PDB entry 7QVM | electron microscopy, 3.25 A resolution | chains B and G of the 6 polymer chains in the assembly

[Chain B]
Name: Guanine nucleotide-binding protein G(I)/G(S)/G(T) subunit beta-1
Source organism: Homo sapiens
Reference sequence: P62873 (GBB1_HUMAN); numbering as in UniProt (aligned over 2-340)
Amino-acid sequence (354 residues; row label = number of the first residue in the row; numbers below 1 keep their minus sign (Met-13 is residue -13)):
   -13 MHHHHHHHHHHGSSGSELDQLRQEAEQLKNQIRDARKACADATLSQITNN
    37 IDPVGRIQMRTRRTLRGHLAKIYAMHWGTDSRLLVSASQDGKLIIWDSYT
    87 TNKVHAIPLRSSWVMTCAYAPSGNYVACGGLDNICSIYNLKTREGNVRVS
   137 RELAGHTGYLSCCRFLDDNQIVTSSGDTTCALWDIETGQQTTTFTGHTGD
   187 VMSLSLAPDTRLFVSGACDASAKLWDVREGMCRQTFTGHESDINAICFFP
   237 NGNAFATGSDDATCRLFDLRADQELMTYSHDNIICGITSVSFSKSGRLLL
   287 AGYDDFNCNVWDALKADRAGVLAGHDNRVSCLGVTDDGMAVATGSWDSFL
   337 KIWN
Disordered / not traced: -13 to 2
Construct notes: initiating methionine (-13); expression tag (-12 to 1)
Curated features (UniProtKB/Swiss-Prot):
  - modified residue: Ser2 (N-acetylserine), His266 (Phosphohistidine)
  - natural variant: Leu30 (L30F: In MRD42; uncertain significance), Arg52 (R52G: In MRD42), Gly64 (G64V: In MRD42), Asp76 (D76E: In MRD42; D76G: In MRD42), Gly77 (G77S: In MRD42), Lys78 (K78R: In MRD42), Ile80 (I80N: In MRD42; I80T: In MRD42), His91 (H91R: In MRD42; uncertain significance), Ala92 (A92T: In MRD42), Pro94 (P94S: In MRD42), Leu95 (L95P: In MRD42), Arg96 (R96L: In MRD42), 5 further natural variant entries in UniProt

[Chain G]
Name: Guanine nucleotide-binding protein G(I)/G(S)/G(O) subunit gamma-2
Source organism: Homo sapiens
Reference sequence: P59768 (GBG2_HUMAN); residue numbers follow UniProt; this construct covers 1-71
Amino-acid sequence (71 residues; each row starts with the number of its first residue):
     1 MASNNTASIAQARKLVEQLKMEANIDRIKVSKAAADLMAYCEAHAKEDPL
    51 LTPVPASENPFREKKFFCAIL
Disordered / not traced: 1-7, 64-71
Curated features (UniProtKB/Swiss-Prot):
  - modified residue: Ala2 (N-acetylalanine), Cys68 (Cysteine methyl ester)
  - lipidation: Cys68 (S-geranylgeranyl cysteine)

[Interface between chain B and chain G]
Pairs across the interface - 70 pairs, chain B then chain G:
  Leu7(B) - Ala12(G)  hydrophobic
  Leu7(B) - Val16(G)
  Leu14(B) - Val16(G)
  Leu14(B) - Leu19(G)  hydrophobic
  Leu14(B) - Lys20(G)
  Lys15(B) - Leu19(G)
  Ile18(B) - Ala23(G)  hydrophobic
  Ile18(B) - Arg27(G)
  Ala21(B) - Arg27(G)
  Cys25(B) - Arg27(G)
  Cys25(B) - Ile28(G)  hydrogen bond (side chain-backbone)
  Cys25(B) - Lys29(G)
  Cys25(B) - Val30(G)  hydrogen bond (backbone-backbone)
  Ala26(B) - Val30(G)  hydrophobic
  Asp27(B) - Lys29(G)  salt bridge
  Asp27(B) - Val30(G)
  Asp27(B) - Ser31(G)  hydrogen bond (side chain-backbone)
  Ala28(B) - Val30(G)
  Leu30(B) - Ala34(G)  hydrophobic
  Ile33(B) - Ala34(G)  hydrophobic
  Val40(B) - Leu51(G)  hydrophobic
  Met45(B) - Leu50(G)  hydrophobic
  Arg48(B) - Arg62(G)
  Arg49(B) - Pro60(G)
  Arg49(B) - Phe61(G)  hydrogen bond (side chain-backbone)
  Ser84(B) - Phe61(G)
  Tyr85(B) - Pro60(G)
  Tyr85(B) - Phe61(G)  hydrophobic
  Cys218(B) - Gln18(G)  hydrogen bond (backbone-side chain)
  Cys218(B) - Glu22(G)
  Gln220(B) - Ile25(G)
  Thr221(B) - Glu22(G)  hydrogen bond
  Phe235(B) - Leu37(G)  hydrophobic
  Phe235(B) - Tyr40(G)  hydrophobic
  Pro236(B) - Tyr40(G)
  Asn237(B) - Asp36(G)  hydrogen bond
  Asn237(B) - Tyr40(G)
  Asp254(B) - Ala33(G)
  Arg256(B) - Arg27(G)
  Arg256(B) - Ile28(G)  hydrogen bond (backbone-backbone)
  Arg256(B) - Asp36(G)  salt bridge
  Ala257(B) - Ile28(G)
  Ala257(B) - Val30(G)  hydrophobic
  Asp258(B) - Ile25(G)
  Asp258(B) - Arg27(G)  salt bridge
  Gln259(B) - Val30(G)
  Leu261(B) - Val30(G)  hydrophobic
  Ser279(B) - Asp48(G)  hydrogen bond
  Ser279(B) - Leu50(G)
  Lys280(B) - Tyr40(G)
  Lys280(B) - Asp48(G)  hydrogen bond (backbone-side chain)
  Ser281(B) - Tyr40(G)
  Ser281(B) - Cys41(G)
  Ser281(B) - His44(G)  hydrogen bond (side chain-backbone)
  Ser281(B) - Ala45(G)
  Ser281(B) - Asp48(G)  hydrogen bond (backbone-side chain)
  Arg283(B) - Cys41(G)
  Arg283(B) - Leu51(G)
  Leu284(B) - Leu51(G)  hydrophobic
  Gly324(B) - Pro49(G)
  Gly324(B) - Leu50(G)
  Met325(B) - Pro49(G)  hydrophobic
  Met325(B) - Leu50(G)
  Met325(B) - Pro60(G)
  Ala326(B) - Leu50(G)
  Ala326(B) - Phe61(G)  hydrophobic
  Val327(B) - Leu50(G)  hydrophobic
  Ile338(B) - Phe61(G)  hydrophobic
  Asn340(B) - Asn59(G)  hydrogen bond
  Asn340(B) - Phe61(G)
Interface residues without a listed pair, chain B (50 interface residues in all): Ile37, Ile43, Trp63, Lys209, Arg219, Asn239, Ala240, Leu252, Leu300, Asp323
Interface residues without a listed pair, chain G (34 interface residues in all): Asp26, Ala35, Met38, Glu47, Val54

[Summary]
50 residues of chain B face 34 of chain G across their interface; the contacts include 13 hydrogen bonds and 3
salt bridges. Polar contacts include Asp27(B)-Lys29(G), Arg256(B)-Asp36(G) and Asp258(B)-Arg27(G).
Here chain B is Guanine nucleotide-binding protein G(I)/G(S)/G(T) subunit beta-1 and chain G is Guanine
nucleotide-binding protein G(I)/G(S)/G(O) subunit gamma-2, both from Homo sapiens. Entry 7QVM (Human Oxytocin
receptor (OTR) oxytocin Gq chimera (mGoqi) complex) was determined by electron microscopy.
